5OYJ - chains A and D of the 4 polymer chains in the assembly; structure by X-ray diffraction, 2.38 A resolution.

[Chain A]
Name: DARPin D4b
From: synthetic construct
Notes: antibody fragment or engineered binder
Sequence (169 residues; numbered 1 to 169; the number before each row is that of its first residue):
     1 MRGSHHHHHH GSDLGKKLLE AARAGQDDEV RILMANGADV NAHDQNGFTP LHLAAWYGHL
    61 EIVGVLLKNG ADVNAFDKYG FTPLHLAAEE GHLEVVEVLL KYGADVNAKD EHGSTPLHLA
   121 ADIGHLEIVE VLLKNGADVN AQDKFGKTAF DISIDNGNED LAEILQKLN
Disordered / not traced: 1-8
Metal / ion sites: Ca2+ site 1: G25, D27; Ca2+ site 2 near L100 (its only coordinating residue here); Na+: G146 (together with N-acetylglucosamine); Ca2+ site 3: D160 (shared with E326(D) of chain D)

[Chain D]
Name: Vascular endothelial growth factor receptor 2
From: Homo sapiens
Notes: EC 2.7.10.1
UniProtKB: P35968 (VGFR2_HUMAN); residues 326-549 here = UniProt positions 326-549
Sequence (234 residues; row label = number of the first residue in the row):
   322 APLAEKPFVA FGSGMESLVE ATVGERVRIP AKYLGYPPPE IKWYKNGIPL ESNHTIKAGH
   382 VLTIMEVSER DTGNYTVILT NPISKEKQSH VVSLVVYVPP QIGEKSLISP VDSYQYGTTQ
   442 TLTCTVYAIP PPHHIHWYWQ LEEECANEPS QAVSVTNPYP CEEWRSVEDF QGGNKIEVNK
   502 NQFALIEGKN KTVSTLVIQA ANVSALYKCE AVNKVGRGER VISFHVTRHH HHHH
Disordered / not traced: 467-480, 554-555
Differences from the reference sequence: expression tag (322-325, 550-555)
Disulfide bonds: C445-C530, C466-C482
Covalent attachments: N-acetylglucosamine (NAG) linked to N374, N395, N511
Metal / ion sites: Ca2+: E326 (shared with D160(A) of chain A)
Swiss-Prot annotation at these positions:
  - glycosylation (N-linked (GlcNAc...) asparagine): N374, N395, N511, N523
  - natural variant: C482 (C482R: Probable risk factor for HCI)

[Chain A / chain D interface]
Contacting residue pairs (49):
  E20(A) - H375(D)
  R23(A) - N374(D)
  R23(A) - H375(D)
  Q45(A) - E387(D)
  N46(A) - R347(D)  hydrogen bond (backbone-side chain)
  N46(A) - M386(D)
  F48(A) - R347(D)
  F48(A) - M386(D)  hydrophobic
  W56(A) - K378(D)
  W56(A) - T384(D)
  W56(A) - M386(D)  hydrophobic
  Y57(A) - S373(D)
  Y57(A) - N374(D)
  Y57(A) - K378(D)
  D77(A) - R347(D)  salt bridge
  Y79(A) - E346(D)
  Y79(A) - R347(D)  hydrogen bond (side chain-backbone)
  F81(A) - R347(D)
  F81(A) - R349(D)
  E89(A) - R349(D)  salt bridge
  E89(A) - V382(D)
  E90(A) - K378(D)
  E90(A) - G380(D)
  E90(A) - H381(D)  salt bridge
  E90(A) - V382(D)  hydrogen bond (side chain-backbone)
  D122(A) - K353(D)  salt bridge
  I123(A) - P351(D)  hydrophobic
  I123(A) - K353(D)
  I123(A) - Y354(D)  hydrogen bond (backbone-backbone)
  I123(A) - V382(D)  hydrophobic
  G124(A) - Y354(D)  hydrogen bond (backbone-side chain)
  H125(A) - Y354(D)  hydrogen bond
  H125(A) - H381(D)
  L126(A) - P323(D)  hydrophobic
  E127(A) - A322(D)
  E127(A) - P323(D)
  E130(A) - A322(D)
  E130(A) - P323(D)
  D155(A) - S334(D)
  D155(A) - G335(D)
  N156(A) - G333(D)
  N156(A) - S334(D)  hydrogen bond (backbone-backbone)
  N156(A) - G335(D)  hydrogen bond (side chain-backbone)
  N156(A) - K353(D)
  N156(A) - L355(D)
  G157(A) - S334(D)
  G157(A) - L355(D)
  N158(A) - L355(D)
  D160(A) - E326(D)
Also at the interface, not in a pair above, chain A (25 interface residues in all): L119
Also at the interface, not in a pair above, chain D (26 interface residues in all): M336, A352, I377
The authors on this interface:
  - residue pairs: E89(A)-R349(D) (salt bridge)

[Overview]
The interface between chain A and chain D involves 25 residues on one side and 26 on the other, with 8
hydrogen bonds and 4 salt bridges. Polar contacts include D77(A)-R347(D), E89(A)-R349(D) and E90(A)-H381(D).
The paper describes a salt bridge between E89(A) and R349(D).
Here chain A is DARPin D4b (synthetic construct) and chain D is Vascular endothelial growth factor receptor 2
(Homo sapiens). Entry 5OYJ (Crystal structure of VEGFR-2 domains 4-5 in complex with DARPin D4b) was
determined by X-ray diffraction.
